Entry 6SGX (electron microscopy, 3.70 A resolution); this record covers chains A and B of the 5 polymer chains in the assembly.

# Chain A
Name: ESX-3 secretion system EccB3
Source organism: Mycobacterium smegmatis (strain ATCC 700084 / mc(2)155)
Notes: EC 3.6.-.-
UniProt: A0QQ39 (ECCB3_MYCS2); residue numbers follow UniProt; this construct covers 11-89
Chain sequence (79 residues; numbered 11 to 89; the number before each row is that of its first residue):
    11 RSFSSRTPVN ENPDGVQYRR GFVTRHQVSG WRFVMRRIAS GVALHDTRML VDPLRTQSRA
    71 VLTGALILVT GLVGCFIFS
Not modelled in the structure: 21-29

# Chain B
Name: ESX-3 secretion system protein EccD3
Source organism: Mycobacterium smegmatis (strain ATCC 700084 / mc(2)155)
UniProt: A0QQ46 (ECCD3_MYCS2); residues 8-472 here = UniProt positions 8-472
Chain sequence (465 residues; row label = number of the first residue in the row):
     8 PIVRVAVLAA GDDGGRLTEM ALPSELPLRE ILPAVQRIVQ PARENDGAAD PAAAPNPVRL
    68 SLAPIGGAPF SLDATLDTVG VVDGDLLALQ AVPSGPPAPR IVEDIADAAV IFSEARRRQW
   128 GPTHIARGAA LALIGLILVG TGLSVAHRVI TGDLLGQFIV SGIALATVIA ALAVRNRSAV
   188 LATSLAVTAL VPVAAAFALG VPGDFGAPNV LLAAAGVAAW SLISMAGSPD DRGIAVFTAT
   248 AVTGVGVLLV AGAASLWVIS SDVIGCALVL LGLIVTVQAA QLSAMWARFP LPVIPAPGDP
   308 TPAARPLSVL ADLPRRVRVS QAHQTGVIAA GVLLGVAGSV ALVSSANASP WAWYIVVAAA
   368 AGAALRARVW DSAACKAWLL GHSYLLAVAL LVAFVIGDRY QAALWALAAL AVLVLVWIVA
   428 ALNPKIASPD TYSLPMRRMV GFLATGLDAS LIPVMALLVG LFSLV
Not modelled in the structure: 50-63, 295-315, 438-440, 472

# How chain A and chain B interact
Contacting residue pairs - 11 pairs, chain A then chain B:
  R47(A) with D111(B), salt bridge; A113(B); D114(B), salt bridge
  I48(A) with I112(B); A113(B)
  G51(A) with A116(B)
  V52(A) with A116(B), hydrophobic
  H55(A) with V117(B); S120(B)
  T57(A) with A113(B); D114(B), hydrogen bond
Other interface residues (no listed pair), chain A (7 interface residues in all): D56
Other interface residues (no listed pair), chain B (8 interface residues in all): E121

# Summary
The interface between chain A and chain B involves 7 residues on one side and 8 on the other; the contacts
include 1 hydrogen bond and 2 salt bridges. Polar pairs include R47(A)-D111(B), R47(A)-D114(B) and
T57(A)-D114(B).
Here chain A is ESX-3 secretion system EccB3 and chain B is ESX-3 secretion system protein EccD3, both from
Mycobacterium smegmatis (strain ATCC 700084 / mc(2)155). Entry 6SGX (Structure of protomer 1 of the ESX-3 core
complex) was determined by electron microscopy, deposited together with 6SGW, 6SGY and 6SGZ.
